6ZRQ - chains A and C of the 12 polymer chains in the assembly; structure by electron microscopy, 3.90 A resolution.

[Chain A (and C)]
Molecule: Islet amyloid polypeptide
Notes: chain C of this document is another copy of the same molecule, construct and numbering; everything in this record applies to it too
UniProt: P10997 (IAPP_HUMAN); residues 1-37 here correspond to UniProt positions 34-70 (UniProt number = residue number + 33)
Sequence (37 residues; row label = number of the first residue in the row):
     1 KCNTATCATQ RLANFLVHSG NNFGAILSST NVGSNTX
Not modelled in the structure: 1-14
Modified residues: TYC (L-tyrosinamide) at position 37
Construct notes: engineered mutation G20 (Ser53 in P10997); modified residue (37)
From the paper describing this entry:
  - contacts within the chain: H18-N21 (hydrogen bond), F23-I26 (hydrophobic contact), I26-V32 (hydrophobic contact), N31-N35 (hydrogen bond), F23-V32 (hydrophobic contact)

[Interface between chain A and chain C]
Contacting residue pairs - 46 pairs, chain A then chain C:
  F15(A) - F15(C)
  F15(A) - L16(C)
  L16(A) - L16(C)  hydrophobic
  L16(A) - S34(C)
  V17(A) - L16(C)  hydrogen bond (backbone-backbone)
  V17(A) - V17(C)
  V17(A) - H18(C)  hydrogen bond (backbone-backbone)
  H18(A) - H18(C)
  S19(A) - H18(C)  hydrogen bond (backbone-backbone)
  S19(A) - S19(C)
  S19(A) - G20(C)  hydrogen bond (backbone-backbone)
  G20(A) - N21(C)
  N21(A) - H18(C)
  N21(A) - N21(C)  hydrogen bond
  N22(A) - N21(C)  hydrogen bond (backbone-backbone)
  N22(A) - N22(C)
  N22(A) - F23(C)  hydrogen bond (backbone-backbone)
  F23(A) - F23(C)  hydrophobic
  F23(A) - I26(C)  hydrophobic
  G24(A) - F23(C)  hydrogen bond (backbone-backbone)
  G24(A) - G24(C)
  A25(A) - G24(C)  hydrogen bond (backbone-backbone)
  A25(A) - A25(C)
  A25(A) - I26(C)  hydrogen bond (backbone-backbone)
  I26(A) - I26(C)
  L27(A) - I26(C)  hydrogen bond (backbone-backbone)
  L27(A) - L27(C)  hydrophobic
  L27(A) - S28(C)  hydrogen bond (backbone-backbone)
  S28(A) - S28(C)
  S28(A) - S29(C)
  S29(A) - S29(C)  hydrogen bond (side chain-backbone)
  T30(A) - S29(C)  hydrogen bond (backbone-backbone)
  T30(A) - T30(C)
  T30(A) - N31(C)  hydrogen bond (backbone-backbone)
  N31(A) - N31(C)  hydrogen bond (backbone-backbone)
  N31(A) - V32(C)  hydrogen bond (backbone-backbone)
  N31(A) - N35(C)
  G33(A) - S34(C)
  G33(A) - N35(C)
  S34(A) - S34(C)
  N35(A) - S34(C)  hydrogen bond (backbone-backbone)
  N35(A) - N35(C)
  N35(A) - T36(C)  hydrogen bond (backbone-backbone)
  T36(A) - T36(C)
  T36(A) - TYC_37(C)
  TYC_37(A) - TYC_37(C)
Other interface residues (no listed pair), chain A (23 interface residues in all): V32
Other interface residues (no listed pair), chain C (23 interface residues in all): G33
Interface features reported in the paper:
  - specific contacts: F15(A)-F15(C) (pi stacking), F23(A)-F23(C) (pi stacking)

[Overview]
Chain A and chain C each contribute 23 residues to their interface, with 19 hydrogen bonds. Polar contacts
include N21(A)-N21(C), S29(A)-S29(C) and V17(A)-L16(C). The authors report pi stacking between F15(A) and
F15(C) and F23(A) and F23(C). From the paper: contacts within the chain involving H18(A), N21(A) and F23(A)
among others.
Chain A and chain C are both Islet amyloid polypeptide; the structure, two-protofilament amyloid structure of
S20G variant of human amylin (IAPP - islet amyloid polypeptide), was determined by electron microscopy
together with 6ZRF and 6ZRR from the same study.
